Entry 5SWZ (X-ray diffraction, 2.65 A resolution); this record covers chains D and E of the 5 polymer chains in the assembly.

[Chain D]
Name: NP1-B17 TCR alpha chain
From: Mus musculus
Chain sequence (207 residues; each row starts with the number of its first residue; note: 14 numbers in that range are skipped by the numbering (no residue carries them; nothing is unmodelled there)):
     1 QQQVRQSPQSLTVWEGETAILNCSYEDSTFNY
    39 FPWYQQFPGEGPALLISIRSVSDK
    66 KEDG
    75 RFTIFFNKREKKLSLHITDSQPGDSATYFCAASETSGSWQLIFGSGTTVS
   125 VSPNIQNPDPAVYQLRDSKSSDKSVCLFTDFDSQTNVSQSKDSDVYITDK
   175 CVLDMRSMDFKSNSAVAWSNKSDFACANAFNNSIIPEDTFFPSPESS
Not modelled in the structure: 196-199, 217-221
Reported in the primary citation:
  - mutagenesis - V59A, E108A, G111A, Q114A: unchanged signaling
  - mutagenesis - T109A, S110A, S112A: decreased signaling
  - mutagenesis - W113A: abolished signaling

[Chain E]
Name: NP1-B17 TCR beta chain
From: Mus musculus
Chain sequence (243 residues; each row starts with the number of its first residue; note: 13 numbers in that range are skipped by the numbering (no residue carries them; nothing is unmodelled there)):
     1 DTTVKQNPRYKLARVGKPVNLICSQTMNHDT
    39 MYWYQKKPNQAPKLLLFYYDKIL
    66 NREADT
    73 FEKFQSSRPNN
    85 SFCSLYIGSAGLEYSAMYLCASSRDLGRDTQYFGPGTRLTVLEDLKNVFP
   135 PEVAVFEPSEAEISHTQKATLVCLATGFYPDHVELSWWVNGKEVHSGVCT
   185 DPQPLKEQPALNDSRYALSSRLRVSATFWQNPRNHFRCQVQFYGLSENDE
   235 WTQDRAKPVTQIVSAEAWGRAD
Not modelled in the structure: 1-2, 256
Disulfides: Cys-23/Cys-104, Cys-157/Cys-222
Ion coordination: Na+: Ser-107, Gly-111, Asp-113
Reported in the primary citation:
  - mutagenesis - E74A: decreased signaling
  - mutagenesis - Y57A, N66A, R67A, L110A: abolished signaling

[How chain D and chain E interact]
Contacting residue pairs (86):
  Asn-31(D) with Arg-112(E), hydrogen bond
  Tyr-32(D) with Arg-112(E)
  Tyr-42(D) with Gln-115(E), hydrogen bond (side chain-backbone); Phe-117(E), hydrophobic
  Gln-44(D) with Lys-44(E)
  Gly-47(D) with Pro-119(E)
  Gly-49(D) with Leu-103(E); Gly-118(E); Pro-119(E)
  Pro-50(D) with Phe-117(E)
  Leu-52(D) with Thr-114(E)
  Arg-57(D) with Arg-112(E)
  Phe-103(D) with Lys-44(E)
  Ser-112(D) with Leu-110(E); Gly-111(E); Arg-112(E)
  Trp-113(D) with Tyr-40(E), hydrogen bond (backbone-side chain); Phe-55(E); Leu-110(E), hydrophobic; Gly-111(E); Gln-115(E)
  Gln-114(D) with Leu-52(E); Glu-68(E)
  Leu-115(D) with Gln-115(E)
  Phe-117(D) with Tyr-42(E), hydrophobic; Ala-49(E); Pro-50(E); Phe-117(E), hydrophobic
  Gly-118(D) with Ala-49(E)
  Ser-119(D) with Asn-47(E)
  Asp-133(D) with His-149(E)
  Tyr-137(D) with Ser-143(E); Ala-145(E); Glu-146(E); His-149(E)
  Gln-138(D) with Ser-143(E), hydrogen bond (backbone-side chain)
  Leu-139(D) with Phe-140(E); Glu-141(E); Pro-142(E), hydrophobic; Ser-143(E); Thr-154(E); Val-156(E), hydrophobic
  Arg-140(D) with Glu-141(E); Pro-142(E); Glu-144(E)
  Ser-142(D) with Val-139(E); Phe-140(E)
  Ser-145(D) with Phe-140(E)
  Lys-147(D) with Phe-140(E); Leu-158(E); Thr-160(E)
  Val-149(D) with Phe-140(E), hydrophobic; Val-156(E), hydrophobic; Leu-158(E), hydrophobic
  Thr-153(D) with Arg-207(E), hydrogen bond
  Asp-154(D) with Thr-150(E); Arg-207(E), salt bridge
  Tyr-170(D) with Lys-190(E); Glu-191(E), hydrogen bond (side chain-backbone)
  Ile-171(D) with Leu-189(E)
  Thr-172(D) with Asp-185(E); Leu-189(E); Ser-203(E); Arg-205(E)
  Asp-173(D) with Asp-185(E); Arg-205(E)
  Cys-175(D) with Cys-183(E), disulfide; Thr-184(E)
  Leu-177(D) with Gly-181(E); Cys-183(E), hydrophobic
  Met-179(D) with Gly-181(E)
  Met-182(D) with Lys-152(E)
  Asp-183(D) with Thr-150(E); Lys-152(E), salt bridge
  Phe-184(D) with Lys-152(E); Arg-207(E); Val-208(E); Ser-209(E)
  Ser-186(D) with Arg-207(E)
  Ser-188(D) with Cys-183(E); Arg-205(E), hydrogen bond (backbone-side chain)
  Ala-189(D) with Arg-205(E)
  Val-190(D) with Ser-203(E); Arg-205(E)
  Trp-192(D) with Leu-158(E)
  Phe-215(D) with His-149(E)
Other interface residues (no listed pair), chain D (49 interface residues in all): Glu-48, Asp-141, Leu-151, Gln-163, Val-176
Other interface residues (no listed pair), chain E (49 interface residues in all): Arg-9, Gln-48, Val-182, Ala-201
Cross-chain cystine bridges: Cys-175(D)/Cys-183(E)

[In short]
Chain D and chain E each contribute 49 residues to their interface; the contacts include 1 disulfide bond, 7
hydrogen bonds and 2 salt bridges. Polar contacts include Asp-154(D)/Arg-207(E), Asp-183(D)/Lys-152(E) and
Asn-31(D)/Arg-112(E). The paper reports that Y57A, N66A and R67A of chain E, among others, abolish signaling;
T109A, S110A and S112A of chain D reduce signaling; 13 substitutions were tested in all.
Chain D is NP1-B17 TCR alpha chain and chain E is NP1-B17 TCR beta chain, both from Mus musculus; the
structure, Crystal Structure of NP1-B17 TCR-H2Db-NP complex, was determined by X-ray diffraction, deposited
together with 5SWS.
